2WZB - chain A; structure by X-ray diffraction, 1.47 A resolution.

== Chain A ==
Molecule: Phosphoglycerate kinase 1
From: Homo sapiens
Notes: EC 2.7.2.3
UniProtKB: P00558 (PGK1_HUMAN); residues 1-416 here correspond to UniProt positions 2-417 (UniProt number = residue number + 1)
Chain sequence (416 residues; each row starts with the number of its first residue):
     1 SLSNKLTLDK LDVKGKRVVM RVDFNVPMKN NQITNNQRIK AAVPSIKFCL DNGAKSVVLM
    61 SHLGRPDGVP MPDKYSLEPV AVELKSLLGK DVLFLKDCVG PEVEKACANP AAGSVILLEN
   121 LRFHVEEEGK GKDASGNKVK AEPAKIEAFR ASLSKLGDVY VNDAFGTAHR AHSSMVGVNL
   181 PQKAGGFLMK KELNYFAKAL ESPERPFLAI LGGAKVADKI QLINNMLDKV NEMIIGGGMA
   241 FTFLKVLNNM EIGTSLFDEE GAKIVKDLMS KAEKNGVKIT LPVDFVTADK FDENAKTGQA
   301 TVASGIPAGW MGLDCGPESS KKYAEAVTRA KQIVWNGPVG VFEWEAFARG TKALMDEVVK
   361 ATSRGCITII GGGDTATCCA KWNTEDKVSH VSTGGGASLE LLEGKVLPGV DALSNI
Disordered / not traced: 1, 132-141
Metal / ion sites: Mg2+: Asp-374 (together with ADP, trifluoromagnesate)
Small-molecule neighbours:
  - 3-phosphoglyceric acid (3PG): Asp-23, Asn-25, Arg-38, His-62, Gly-64, Arg-65, Arg-122, Gly-166, Thr-167, His-169, Arg-170, Lys-215
  - ADP (adenosine-5'-diphosphate): Gly-213, Ala-214, Lys-215, Lys-219, Gly-237, Gly-238, Phe-241, Leu-256, Gly-312, Leu-313, Asn-336, Gly-337, Pro-338, Val-339, Gly-340, Val-341, Phe-342, Glu-343, Gly-371, Gly-372, Gly-373, Asp-374, Thr-375, Gly-395, Gly-396
  - trifluoromagnesate (MGF): Arg-38, Lys-215, Lys-219, Gly-372, Gly-373, Asp-374, Gly-394, Gly-395, Gly-396
Curated features (UniProtKB/Swiss-Prot):
  - region: Gln-37 to Ala-42 (Mitochondrial targeting region exposed following cis-trans isomerization by PIN1 and recognized by the TOM complex for mitochondrial translocation of the protein)
  - binding site ((2R)-3-phosphoglycerate): Val-22, Asp-23, Phe-24, Asn-25, Gln-37, Arg-38, Ser-61, His-62, Gly-64, Arg-65, Leu-121, Arg-122, His-169, Arg-170
  - binding site (ADP): Gly-213, Gly-237, Phe-342
  - binding site (CDP): Gly-213, Asp-218, Gly-237, Gly-337, Val-339, Phe-342
  - binding site (AMP): Ala-214, Lys-215, Lys-219, Gly-238, Gly-312, Glu-343
  - binding site (ATP): Ala-214, Lys-219, Gly-238, Gly-312, Glu-343, Asp-374, Thr-375
  - binding site (Mg(2+)): Ala-214, Ala-217, Asp-218, Asp-374
  - modified residue: Ser-1 (N-acetylserine), Ser-3 (Phosphoserine), Lys-5 (N6-succinyllysine), Lys-10 (N6-acetyllysine), Lys-47 (N6-acetyllysine), Lys-74 (N6-acetyllysine), Tyr-75 (Phosphotyrosine), Lys-85 (N6-acetyllysine), Lys-90 (N6-acetyllysine), Lys-96 (N6-(2-hydroxyisobutyryl)lysine), Lys-130 (N6-acetyllysine), Lys-145 (N6-acetyllysine), Lys-190 (N6-succinyllysine), Tyr-195 (Phosphotyrosine), Lys-198 (N6-acetyllysine), Ser-202 (Phosphoserine), Lys-215 (N6-(2-hydroxyisobutyryl)lysine), Lys-219 (N6-(2-hydroxyisobutyryl)lysine), Lys-266 (N6-acetyllysine), Lys-290 (N6-acetyllysine) and 2 more in UniProt

== Overview ==
Bound to chain A: ADP, 3-phosphoglyceric acid and trifluoromagnesate. UniProt lists 14
(2R)-3-phosphoglycerate-binding residues, 3 ADP-binding residues, 6 CDP-binding residues and 6 AMP-binding
residues.
Chain A is Phosphoglycerate kinase 1 (Homo sapiens); the structure, The catalytically active fully closed
conformation of human phosphoglycerate kinase in complex with ADP, 3PG and ..., was determined by X-ray
diffraction, deposited together with 2WZC and 2WZD.
